3LJA - chains E and I of the 10 polymer chains in the assembly; structure by X-ray diffraction, 2.75 A resolution.

== Chain E ==
Protein: Histone H3.2
Source organism: Xenopus laevis
UniProtKB: P84233 (H32_XENLA); residues 1-135 here correspond to UniProt positions 2-136 (UniProt number = residue number + 1)
Amino-acid sequence (135 residues; row label = number of the first residue in the row):
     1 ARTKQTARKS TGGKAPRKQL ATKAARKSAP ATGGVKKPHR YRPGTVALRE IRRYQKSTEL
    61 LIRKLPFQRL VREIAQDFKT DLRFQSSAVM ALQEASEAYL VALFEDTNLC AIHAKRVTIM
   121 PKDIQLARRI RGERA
Disordered / not traced: 1-36
Bound ions: Mn2+ near Asp77 (its only coordinating residue here)
UniProt features mapped onto this chain:
  - modified residue: Arg2 (Asymmetric dimethylarginine), Thr3 (Phosphothreonine), Lys4 (Allysine), Gln5 (5-glutamyl dopamine), Thr6 (Phosphothreonine), Arg8 (Citrulline), Lys9 (N6,N6,N6-trimethyllysine), Ser10 (ADP-ribosylserine), Thr11 (Phosphothreonine), Lys14 (N6-(2-hydroxyisobutyryl)lysine), Arg17 (Asymmetric dimethylarginine), Lys18 (N6-(2-hydroxyisobutyryl)lysine), Lys23 (N6-(2-hydroxyisobutyryl)lysine), Arg26 (Citrulline), Lys27 (N6,N6,N6-trimethyllysine), Ser28 (ADP-ribosylserine), Lys36 (N6,N6,N6-trimethyllysine), Lys37 (N6-methyllysine), Tyr41 (Phosphotyrosine), Lys56 (N6,N6,N6-trimethyllysine) and 8 more in UniProt
  - lipidation: Cys110 (S-palmitoyl cysteine)

== Chain I ==
Molecule: 147-nt DNA strand
Sequence (147 nucleotides; each row starts with the number of its first residue; numbers below 1 keep their minus sign (DA-73 is residue -73)):
   -73 ATCAATATCC ACCTGCAGAT ACTACCAAAA GTGTATTTGG AAACTGCTCC ATCAAAAGGC
   -13 ATGTTCAGCT GGAATCCAGC TGAACATGCC TTTTGATGGA GCAGTTTCCA AATACACTTT
    47 TGGTAGTATC TGCAGGTGGA TATTGAT
Bound ions: Mn2+ site 1 near DG-35 (its only coordinating residue here); Mn2+ site 2 near DG-34 (its only coordinating residue here); Mn2+ site 3 near DG-3 (its only coordinating residue here); Mn2+ site 4 near DG-2 (its only coordinating residue here); Mn2+ site 5 near DG5 (its only coordinating residue here); Mn2+ site 6 near DC11 (its only coordinating residue here); Mn2+ site 7 near DG27 (its only coordinating residue here); Mn2+ site 8 near DG48 (its only coordinating residue here); Mn2+ site 9 near DG61 (its only coordinating residue here); Mn2+ site 10 near DG65 (its only coordinating residue here)

== Chain E / chain I interface ==
Contacting residue pairs (28):
  His39(E) - DA-69(I)  phosphate contact
  His39(E) - DT-68(I)  sugar contact
  Arg40(E) - DA9(I)  hydrogen bond to the base
  Arg40(E) - DA10(I)  hydrogen bond to the sugar
  Tyr41(E) - DT-68(I)  sugar contact
  Tyr41(E) - DA-67(I)  sugar contact
  Tyr41(E) - DA9(I)  sugar contact
  Tyr41(E) - DA10(I)  hydrogen bond to the phosphate
  Arg42(E) - DA9(I)  phosphate contact
  Pro43(E) - DG8(I)  phosphate contact
  Pro43(E) - DA9(I)  sugar contact
  Gly44(E) - DG8(I)  hydrogen bond to the phosphate
  Gly44(E) - DA9(I)  hydrogen bond to the phosphate
  Thr45(E) - DA9(I)  hydrogen bond to the phosphate
  Val46(E) - DA9(I)  hydrogen bond to the phosphate
  Val46(E) - DA10(I)  phosphate contact
  Ala47(E) - DA9(I)  hydrogen bond to the phosphate
  Arg49(E) - DA-67(I)  sugar contact
  Arg49(E) - DT-66(I)  salt bridge to the phosphate
  Arg63(E) - DT17(I)  phosphate contact
  Arg63(E) - DT18(I)  salt bridge to the phosphate
  Lys64(E) - DT18(I)  hydrogen bond to the phosphate
  Leu65(E) - DT17(I)  phosphate contact
  Leu65(E) - DT18(I)  hydrogen bond to the phosphate
  Pro66(E) - DT17(I)  sugar contact
  Arg69(E) - DT17(I)  salt bridge to the phosphate
  Arg83(E) - DA26(I)  phosphate contact
  Arg83(E) - DG27(I)  sugar contact
Other interface residues (no listed pair), chain E (17 interface residues in all): Thr118
Other interface residues (no listed pair), chain I (12 interface residues in all): DT7

== Overview ==
The interface between chain E and chain I involves 17 residues on one side and 12 on the other; the contacts
include 10 hydrogen bonds and 3 salt bridges. Polar contacts include Arg40(E)-DA9(I), Arg40(E)-DA10(I) and
Tyr41(E)-DA10(I).
Here chain E is Histone H3.2 (Xenopus laevis) and chain I is a 147-nt DNA strand. Entry 3LJA (Using Soft
X-Rays for a Detailed Picture of Divalent Metal Binding in the Nucleosome) was determined by X-ray
diffraction.
